PDB entry 7NT5 | electron microscopy, 3.50 A resolution | chains H and N of the 14 polymer chains in the assembly

== Chain H ==
Protein: Nucleoprotein
From: Nipah virus
Reference sequence: Q9IK92 (NCAP_NIPAV); numbering as in UniProt (aligned over 1-532)
Chain sequence (554 residues; row label = number of the first residue in the row; numbers below 1 keep their minus sign (Met-21 is residue -21)):
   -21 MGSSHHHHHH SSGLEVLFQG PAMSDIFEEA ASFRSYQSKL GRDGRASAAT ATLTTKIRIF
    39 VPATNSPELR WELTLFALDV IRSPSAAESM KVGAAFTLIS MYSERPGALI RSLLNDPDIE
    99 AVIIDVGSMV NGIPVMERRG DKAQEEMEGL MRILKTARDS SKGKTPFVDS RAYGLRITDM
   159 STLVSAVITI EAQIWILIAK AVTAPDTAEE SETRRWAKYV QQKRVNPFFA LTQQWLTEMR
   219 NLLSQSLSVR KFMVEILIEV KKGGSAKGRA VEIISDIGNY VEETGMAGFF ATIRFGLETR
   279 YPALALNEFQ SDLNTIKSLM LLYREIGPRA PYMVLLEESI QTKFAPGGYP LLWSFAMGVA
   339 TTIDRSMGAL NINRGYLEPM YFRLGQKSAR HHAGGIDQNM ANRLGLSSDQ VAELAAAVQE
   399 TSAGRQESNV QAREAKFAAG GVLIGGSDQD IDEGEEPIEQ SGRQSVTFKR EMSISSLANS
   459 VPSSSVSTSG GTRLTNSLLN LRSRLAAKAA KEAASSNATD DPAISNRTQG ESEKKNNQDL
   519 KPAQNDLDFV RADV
Not modelled in the structure: -21 to 3, 399-532
Construct notes: initiating methionine (-21); expression tag (-20 to 0)
UniProt features mapped onto this chain:
  - binding site (RNA): Lys178, Arg193, Tyr258, Arg352
  - natural variant: Thr30 (T30I: In strain: Isolate Malaysian flying-fox), Ser139 (S139R: In strain: Isolate NiV/MY/99/VRI-0626), Met345 (M345I: In strain: Isolate NiV/MY/99/VRI-0626), Ile429 (I429V: In strain: Isolate NiV/KHM/CSUR381), Gly432 (G432E: In strain: Isolate NiV/KHM/CSUR381), Asn457 (N457D: In strain: Isolate NiV/KHM/CSUR381), Ile502 (I502T: In strain: Isolate NiV/KHM/CSUR381), Glu511 (E511G: In strain: Isolate NiV/KHM/CSUR381), Leu518 (L518P: In strain: Isolate NiV/KHM/CSUR381), Ala521 (A521T: In strain: Isolate NiV/KHM/CSUR381)
What the authors report for this chain:
  - binding site for the 78-nt RNA strand (chain N): Lys178 to Gln200, Tyr258, Gln319, Ser344 to Tyr354

== Chain N ==
Molecule: 78-nt RNA strand
From: Escherichia coli BL21(DE3)
Sequence (78 nucleotides; row label = number of the first residue in the row):
     1 UUUUUUUUUU UUUUUUUUUU UUUUUUUUUU UUUUUUUUUU UUUUUUUUUU UUUUUUUUUU
    61 UUUUUUUUUU UUUUUUUU

== Chain H / chain N interface ==
Pairs across the interface (38):
  Lys178(H) with U46(N), salt bridge to the phosphate; U47(N), salt bridge to the phosphate
  Thr181(H) with U44(N), hydrogen bond to the sugar; U45(N), sugar contact
  Ala182(H) with U45(N), sugar contact
  Ser189(H) with U47(N), hydrogen bond to the phosphate
  Arg192(H) with U47(N), salt bridge to the phosphate; U48(N), salt bridge to the phosphate
  Arg193(H) with U48(N), salt bridge to the phosphate; U49(N), salt bridge to the phosphate
  Lys196(H) with U49(N), sugar contact
  Gln199(H) with U49(N), hydrogen bond to the base; U50(N), hydrogen bond to the base
  Gln200(H) with U49(N), hydrogen bond to the base
  Asn257(H) with U48(N), hydrogen bond to the base
  Tyr258(H) with U48(N), base contact; U49(N), hydrogen bond to the phosphate
  Gly263(H) with U44(N), phosphate contact; U45(N), phosphate contact
  Met264(H) with U45(N), hydrogen bond to the phosphate
  Ala265(H) with U45(N), hydrogen bond to the phosphate
  Gln319(H) with U43(N), hydrogen bond to the sugar; U44(N), phosphate contact
  Ala323(H) with U43(N), phosphate contact; U44(N), phosphate contact
  Pro324(H) with U44(N), phosphate contact
  Gly325(H) with U42(N), sugar contact
  Ser344(H) with U46(N), hydrogen bond to the sugar; U47(N), hydrogen bond to the sugar
  Met345(H) with U46(N), base contact
  Ala347(H) with U46(N), sugar contact
  Leu348(H) with U45(N), sugar contact; U46(N), hydrogen bond to the sugar
  Asn349(H) with U45(N), hydrogen bond to the sugar
  Arg352(H) with U44(N), salt bridge to the phosphate; U45(N), salt bridge to the phosphate
  Tyr354(H) with U42(N), sugar contact; U44(N), hydrogen bond to the phosphate
Also at the interface, not in a pair above, chain H (29 interface residues in all): Thr185, Thr320, Gly326, Asp342
Also at the interface, not in a pair above, chain N (10 interface residues in all): U41

== Summary ==
Chain H and chain N form an interface of 29 and 10 residues respectively, with 15 hydrogen bonds and 8 salt
bridges. Polar contacts include Gln199(H)-U49(N), Gln199(H)-U50(N) and Gln200(H)-U49(N). From UniProt: 4
RNA-binding residues on chain H. From the paper: a binding site for the 78-nt RNA strand (chain N) at
Lys178(H), Tyr258(H) and Gln319(H) among others.
Chain H is Nucleoprotein (Nipah virus) and chain N is a 78-nt RNA strand (Escherichia coli BL21(DE3)); the
structure, CryoEM structure of the Nipah virus nucleocapsid single helical turn assembly, was determined by
electron microscopy (same publication as 7NT6).
